PDB entry 5YL2 | X-ray diffraction, 2.09 A resolution | chains A and E of the 6 polymer chains in the assembly

# Chain A
Protein: Tubulin alpha-1B chain
From: Sus scrofa
UniProtKB: Q2XVP4 (TBA1B_PIG); numbering as in UniProt (aligned over 1-451)
Amino-acid sequence (451 residues; row label = number of the first residue in the row):
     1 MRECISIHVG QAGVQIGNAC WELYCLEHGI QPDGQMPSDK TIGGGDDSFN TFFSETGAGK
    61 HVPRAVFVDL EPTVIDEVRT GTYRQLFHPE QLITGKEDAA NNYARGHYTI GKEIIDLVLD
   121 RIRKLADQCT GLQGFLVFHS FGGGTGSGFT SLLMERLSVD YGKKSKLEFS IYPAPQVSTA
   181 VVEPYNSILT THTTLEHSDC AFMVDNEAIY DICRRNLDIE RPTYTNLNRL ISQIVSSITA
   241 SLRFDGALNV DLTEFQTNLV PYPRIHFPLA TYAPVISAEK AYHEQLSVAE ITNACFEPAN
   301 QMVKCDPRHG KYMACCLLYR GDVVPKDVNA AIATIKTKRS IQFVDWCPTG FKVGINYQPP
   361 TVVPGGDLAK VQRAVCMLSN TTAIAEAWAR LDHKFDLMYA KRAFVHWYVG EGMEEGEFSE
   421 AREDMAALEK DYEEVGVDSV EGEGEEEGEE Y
Unresolved in the structure: 438-451
Metal / ion sites: Ca2+: Asp39, Thr41, Gly44, Glu55
Residues lining bound ligands:
  - 8WU ((E)-1-(5-methoxy-2,2-dimethyl-chromen-8-yl)-3-(4-methoxy-3-oxidanyl-phenyl)prop-2-en-1-one): Thr179, Ala180, Val181
  - GTP (guanosine-5'-triphosphate): Gly10, Gln11, Ala12, Gln15, Ile16, Asp69, Glu71, Asp98, Ala99, Ala100, Asn101, Ser140, Gly142, Gly143, Gly144, Thr145, Gly146, Ile171, Pro173, Val177, Ser178, Thr179, Glu183, Asn206, Tyr224, Leu227, Asn228, Ile231
UniProt features mapped onto this chain:
  - motif: Met1 to Cys4 (MREC motif)
  - active site: Glu254
  - binding site (GTP): Gly10, Gln11, Ala12, Gln15, Glu71, Ala99, Ser140, Gly143, Gly144, Thr145, Gly146, Thr179, Glu183, Asn206, Tyr224, Asn228, Leu252
  - binding site (Mg(2+)): Glu71
  - site: Tyr451 (Involved in polymerization)
  - modified residue: Lys40 (N6,N6,N6-trimethyllysine), Ser48 (Phosphoserine), Ser232 (Phosphoserine), Tyr282 (3'-nitrotyrosine), Arg339 (Omega-N-methylarginine), Ser439 (Phosphoserine), Glu443 (5-glutamyl polyglutamate), Glu445 (5-glutamyl polyglutamate), Tyr451 (3'-nitrotyrosine)
  - cross-link (Glycyl lysine isopeptide (Lys-Gly)): Lys326 (interchain with G-Cter in ubiquitin), Lys370 (interchain with G-Cter in ubiquitin)
What the authors report for this chain:
  - binding site for 8WU: Thr179

# Chain E
Protein: Stathmin-4
From: Rattus norvegicus
UniProtKB: P63043 (STMN4_RAT); residues 5-145 here correspond to UniProt positions 49-189 (UniProt number = residue number + 44)
Amino-acid sequence (143 residues; row label = number of the first residue in the row):
     3 MADMEVIELN KCTSGQSFEV ILKPPSFDGV PEFNASLPRR RDPSLEEIQK KLEAAEERRK
    63 YQEAELLKHL AEKREHEREV IQKAIEENNN FIKMAKEKLA QKMESNKENR EAHLAAMLER
   123 LQEKDKHAEE VRKNKELKEE ASR
Unresolved in the structure: 3-5, 29-43, 142-145
Sequence notes: expression tag (3-4)
UniProt features mapped onto this chain:
  - modified residue: Ser46 (Phosphoserine)

# Chain A / chain E interface
Contacting residue pairs (61):
  His107(A) with Leu54(E)
  Tyr108(A) with Leu54(E), hydrophobic; Ala57(E), hydrophobic; Arg61(E)
  Thr109(A) with Arg61(E), hydrogen bond
  Lys112(A) with Leu54(E); Glu55(E); Glu58(E), salt bridge
  Leu152(A) with Leu54(E), hydrophobic
  Glu155(A) with Ile50(E)
  Arg156(A) with Leu47(E); Gln51(E), hydrogen bond
  Ser158(A) with Asp44(E)
  Val159(A) with Pro45(E); Ser46(E); Leu47(E), hydrophobic
  Glu196(A) with Asp44(E)
  Asp245(A) with Cys14(E); Ser16(E)
  Ala247(A) with Asn12(E); Ser19(E)
  Leu248(A) with Ser19(E)
  Pro325(A) with Gln18(E); Phe20(E), hydrophobic
  Val328(A) with Phe20(E), hydrophobic
  Asn329(A) with Val8(E); Phe20(E); Val22(E)
  Ile332(A) with Val22(E), hydrophobic
  Lys336(A) with Leu24(E)
  Asp345(A) with Pro27(E); Ser28(E), hydrogen bond (backbone-backbone)
  Cys347(A) with Pro27(E)
  Pro348(A) with Lys25(E); Pro27(E)
  Thr349(A) with Ile23(E); Leu24(E), hydrogen bond (backbone-backbone); Lys25(E), hydrogen bond (backbone-backbone)
  Gly350(A) with Val22(E)
  Phe351(A) with Glu21(E); Val22(E), hydrogen bond (backbone-backbone); Leu24(E), hydrophobic
  Lys352(A) with Phe20(E); Glu21(E), salt bridge
  Val353(A) with Ser19(E); Phe20(E), hydrogen bond (backbone-backbone)
  Gly354(A) with Gln18(E)
  Ile355(A) with Gly17(E); Gln18(E), hydrogen bond (backbone-backbone)
  Asn356(A) with Ser16(E)
  Tyr357(A) with Thr15(E); Ser16(E), hydrogen bond (backbone-backbone); Gly17(E); Gln18(E), hydrogen bond
  Val409(A) with Gln64(E)
  Gly410(A) with Gln64(E)
  Glu411(A) with Arg61(E), hydrogen bond (backbone-side chain)
  Gly412(A) with Ala57(E); Arg60(E), hydrogen bond (backbone-side chain); Arg61(E)
  Glu414(A) with Arg60(E), salt bridge
Also at the interface, not in a pair above, chain A (38 interface residues in all): His197, Gly246, Trp346
Also at the interface, not in a pair above, chain E (31 interface residues in all): Pro26, Lys53

# Overview
Chain A and chain E form an interface of 38 and 31 residues respectively; the contacts include 12 hydrogen
bonds and 3 salt bridges. Among the polar pairs are Lys112(A)-Glu58(E), Lys352(A)-Glu21(E) and
Glu414(A)-Arg60(E). Ligands of chain A: GTP and compound 8WU. The paper reports a binding site for 8WU at
Thr179(A).
Here chain A is Tubulin alpha-1B chain (Sus scrofa) and chain E is Stathmin-4 (Rattus norvegicus). Entry 5YL2
(Crystal structure of T2R-TTL-Y28 complex) was determined by X-ray diffraction, deposited together with 5XIW,
5YLJ, 5YLS and 5XP3.
